5ISZ - chains C and D of the 5 polymer chains in the assembly; structure by X-ray diffraction, 2.06 A resolution.

== Chain C ==
Protein: influenza M1 for peptide
Sequence (9 residues; row label = number of the first residue in the row):
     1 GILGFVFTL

== Chain D ==
Protein: TCRalpha chain
From: Homo sapiens
Sequence (200 residues; row label = number of the first residue in the row):
     2 LNVEQSPQSLHVQEGDSTNFTCSFPSSNFYALHWYRWETAKSPEALFVMT
    52 LNGDEKKKGRISATLNTKEGYSYLYIKGSQPEDSATYLCAFDTNAGKSTF
   102 GDGTTLTVKPNIQNPDPAVYQLRDSASSAKSVCLFTDFDSQTNVSQSKDD
   152 VYITDKCVLDMRSMDFKSNSAVAWSNKSDFACANAFNNSIIPEDTFFPSP
Disulfides: C23-C90, C134-C183
What the authors report for this chain:
  - contacts within the chain: Y31-N95 (hydrophobic contact), Y31-T94 (hydrophobic contact), T94-N95 (hydrogen bond)

== Interface between chain C and chain D ==
Contacting residue pairs (6; chain C residue first):
  I2(C) with N95(D), hydrogen bond (backbone-side chain)
  L3(C) with N95(D)
  G4(C) with N95(D), hydrogen bond (backbone-side chain); A96(D); G97(D), hydrogen bond (backbone-backbone)
  F5(C) with Y31(D), hydrophobic

== In short ==
Chain C and chain D each contribute 4 residues to their interface; the contacts include 3 hydrogen bonds.
Polar contacts include I2(C)-N95(D), G4(C)-N95(D) and G4(C)-G97(D). From the paper: contacts within the chain
involving Y31(D), N95(D) and T94(D).
Chain C is influenza M1 for peptide and chain D is TCRalpha chain (Homo sapiens); the structure, Crystal
structure of LS01-TCR/M1-HLA-A*02 complex, was determined by X-ray diffraction together with 5JHD from the
same study.
